Entry 7OAP (X-ray diffraction, 1.90 A resolution); this record covers chains EEE and FFF of the 3 polymer chains in the assembly.

Chain EEE:
Protein: Spike protein S1
Organism: Severe acute respiratory syndrome coronavirus 2
UniProtKB: P0DTC2 (SPIKE_SARS2); residue numbers follow UniProt; this construct covers 331-532
Sequence (209 residues; row label = number of the first residue in the row):
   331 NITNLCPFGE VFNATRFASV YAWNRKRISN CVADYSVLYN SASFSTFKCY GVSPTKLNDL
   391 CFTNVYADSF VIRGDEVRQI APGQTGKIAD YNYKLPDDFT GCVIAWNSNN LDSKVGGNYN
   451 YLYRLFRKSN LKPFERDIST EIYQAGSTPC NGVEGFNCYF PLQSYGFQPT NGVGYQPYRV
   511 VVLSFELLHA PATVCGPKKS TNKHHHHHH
Unresolved in the structure: 331-333, 531-539
Disulfides: Cys336-Cys361, Cys379-Cys432, Cys391-Cys525, Cys480-Cys488
Covalently attached groups: N-acetylglucosamine (NAG) linked to Asn343
Differences from the reference sequence: expression tag (533-539)
Curated features (UniProtKB/Swiss-Prot):
  - region: Arg403 to Asp405 (Integrin-binding motif), Asn448 to Phe456 (Immunodominant HLA epitope recognized by the CD8+)
  - glycosylation (N-linked (GlcNAc...) asparagine): Asn331 (complex), Asn343 (complex)
  - natural variant: Gly339 (G339D: In strain: Omicron/BA.1, Omicron/BA.2 and 4 more; G339H: In strain: Omicron/BA.2.75, Omicron/XBB.1.5 and 1 more), Arg346 (R346K: In strain: Mu/B.1.621; R346T: In strain: Omicron/BQ.1.1, Omicron/XBB.1.5 and 1 more), Leu368 (L368I: In strain: Omicron/XBB.1.5, Omicron/EG.5.1), Ser371 (S371F: In strain: Omicron/BA.2, Omicron/BA.2.12.1 and 6 more; S371L: In strain: Omicron/BA.1), Ser373 (S373P: In strain: Omicron/BA.1, Omicron/BA.2 and 7 more), Ser375 (S375F: In strain: Omicron/BA.1, Omicron/BA.2 and 7 more), Thr376 (T376A: In strain: Omicron/BA.2, Omicron/BA.2.12.1 and 5 more), Asp405 (D405N: In strain: Omicron/BA.2, Omicron/BA.2.12.1 and 6 more), Arg408 (R408S: In strain: Omicron/BA.2, Omicron/BA.2.12.1 and 6 more), Lys417 (K417N: In strain: Beta/B.1.351, Omicron/BA.1 and 8 more; K417T: In strain: Gamma/P.1), Asn440 (N440K: In strain: Omicron/BA.1, Omicron/BA.2 and 7 more), Lys444 (K444T: In strain: Omicron/BQ.1.1), 16 further natural variant entries in UniProt
  - mutagenesis: Asn331 (N331Q: Reduced viral infectivity), Asn343 (N343Q: Reduced viral infectivity), Leu452 (L452R: Increased resistance to neutralizing antibodies. Decreases HLA binding to NF9 epitope. Increased binding affinity to human ACE2), Tyr453 (Y453F: Decreased HLA binding to NF9 epitope. Increased binding affinity to human ACE2), Ala475 (A475V: Increased resistance to neutralizing antibodies), Val483 (V483A: Increased resistance to neutralizing antibodies), Glu484 (E484D: Increased replication in human TMEM106B overexpressing cells), Phe490 (F490L: Increased resistance to neutralizing antibodies and human covalescent sera neutralization), Gln493 (Q493N: Reduced host ACE2-binding affinity in vitro; Q493Y: Reduced host ACE2-binding affinity in vitro), Asn501 (N501T: Reduced host ACE2-binding affinity in vitro; N501Y: Increased binding affinity to human ACE2), His519 (H519P: Increased resistance to human covalescent sera neutralization)
What the authors report for this chain:
  - mutagenesis - N501Y: decreased binding to H3 nanobody (chain FFF)

Chain FFF:
Protein: H3 nanobody
Organism: Lama glama
Notes: antibody fragment or engineered binder
Sequence (136 residues; each row starts with the number of its first residue; numbers below 1 keep their minus sign (Met-1 is residue -1)):
    -1 MAQVQLVESG GGLVKTGGSL RLSCAASGRT FSTYSMGWFR QAPGKEREFV AGMRWTGSST
    59 FYSDSVKGRF TVSRNNAKDT VYLHMNSLKP EDTAVYYCAI TTIVRAYYTE YTEADFGSWG
   119 QGTQVTVSSK HHHHHH
Unresolved in the structure: -1 to 0, 128-134
Disulfides: Cys22-Cys96

How chain EEE and chain FFF interact:
Pairs across the interface (34):
  Tyr449(EEE) with Ile101(FFF), hydrophobic
  Leu452(EEE) with Val102(FFF), hydrophobic
  Leu455(EEE) with Ala104(FFF), hydrophobic; Tyr105(FFF), hydrophobic
  Phe456(EEE) with Tyr105(FFF)
  Thr470(EEE) with Trp53(FFF); Thr54(FFF)
  Glu471(EEE) with Ser56(FFF), hydrogen bond
  Ile472(EEE) with Ser57(FFF)
  Gly482(EEE) with Ser56(FFF); Ser57(FFF); Thr58(FFF), hydrogen bond (backbone-backbone)
  Val483(EEE) with Thr58(FFF); Lys65(FFF)
  Glu484(EEE) with Arg52(FFF), salt bridge; Ser57(FFF), hydrogen bond; Thr58(FFF), hydrogen bond (backbone-backbone); Phe59(FFF); Lys65(FFF); Ala104(FFF); Tyr106(FFF)
  Tyr489(EEE) with Ala104(FFF); Tyr105(FFF), hydrophobic
  Phe490(EEE) with Arg52(FFF); Trp53(FFF), hydrophobic; Val102(FFF), hydrophobic; Ala104(FFF), hydrogen bond (backbone-backbone)
  Leu492(EEE) with Val102(FFF); Ala104(FFF), hydrogen bond (backbone-backbone)
  Gln493(EEE) with Val102(FFF); Arg103(FFF); Ala104(FFF), hydrogen bond (side chain-backbone)
  Ser494(EEE) with Ile101(FFF); Val102(FFF), hydrogen bond (side chain-backbone)
Interface residues without a listed pair, chain EEE (16 interface residues in all): Gly485
Interface residues without a listed pair, chain FFF (15 interface residues in all): Tyr60
From the paper, about this interface:
  - residue pairs: Glu484(EEE)-Arg52(FFF) (salt bridge), Phe490(EEE)-Arg52(FFF) (cation-pi contact)
  - epitope / paratope residues, chain EEE: Tyr449(EEE), Phe456(EEE), Thr470(EEE), Gly482(EEE), Glu484(EEE), Phe490(EEE), Leu492(EEE)
  - epitope / paratope residues, chain FFF: Arg52(FFF), Phe59(FFF), Ile101(FFF)

In short:
16 residues of chain EEE face 15 of chain FFF across their interface, with 8 hydrogen bonds and 1 salt bridge.
Polar pairs include Glu484(EEE)-Arg52(FFF), Glu471(EEE)-Ser56(FFF) and Glu484(EEE)-Ser57(FFF). The authors
report a salt bridge between Glu484(EEE) and Arg52(FFF); a cation-pi contact between Phe490(EEE) and
Arg52(FFF). From the paper: N501Y of chain EEE reduces binding to H3 nanobody (chain FFF); epitope/paratope
residues Tyr449(EEE), Phe456(EEE) and Arg52(FFF) among others.
Chain EEE is Spike protein S1 (Severe acute respiratory syndrome coronavirus 2) and chain FFF is H3 nanobody
(Lama glama); the structure, Nanobody H3 AND C1 bound to RBD, was determined by X-ray diffraction, deposited
together with 7OAN, 7OAO, 7OAQ, 7OAU and 7OAY.
